PDB entry 3I63 | X-ray diffraction, 2.09 A resolution | chains A and C of the 4 polymer chains in the assembly

# Chain A
Molecule: Toluene-4-monooxygenase system protein A
From: Pseudomonas mendocina
Notes: EC 1.14.13.-
Reference sequence: Q6Q8Q7 (Q6Q8Q7_PSEME); residues 1-500 here = UniProt positions 1-500
Chain sequence (500 residues; numbered 1 to 500; the number before each row is that of its first residue):
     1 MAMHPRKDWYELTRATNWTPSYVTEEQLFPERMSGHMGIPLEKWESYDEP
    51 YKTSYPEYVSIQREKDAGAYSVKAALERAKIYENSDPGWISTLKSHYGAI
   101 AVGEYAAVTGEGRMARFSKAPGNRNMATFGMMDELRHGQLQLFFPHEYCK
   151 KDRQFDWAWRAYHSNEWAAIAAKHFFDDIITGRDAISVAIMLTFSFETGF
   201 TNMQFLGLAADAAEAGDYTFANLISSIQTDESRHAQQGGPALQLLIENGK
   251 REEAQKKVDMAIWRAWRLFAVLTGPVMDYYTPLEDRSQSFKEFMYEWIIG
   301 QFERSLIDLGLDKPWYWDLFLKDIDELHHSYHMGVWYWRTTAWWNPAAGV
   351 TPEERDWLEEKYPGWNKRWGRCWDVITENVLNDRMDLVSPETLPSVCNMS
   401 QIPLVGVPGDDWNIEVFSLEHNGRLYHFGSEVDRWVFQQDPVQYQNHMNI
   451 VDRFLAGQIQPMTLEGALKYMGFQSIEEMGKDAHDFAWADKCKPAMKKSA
Not modelled in the structure: 1, 493-500
Ion coordination: Fe ion site 1: Glu104, Glu134, His137 (together with hydrogen peroxide); Fe ion site 2: Glu134, Glu197, Glu231, His234 (together with hydrogen peroxide)
Small-molecule neighbours:
  - hydrogen peroxide (PEO), molecule 1: Ile100, Gly103, Glu104, Phe176, Phe196, Phe205
  - hydrogen peroxide (PEO), molecule 2: Glu104, Ala107, Glu134, His137, Glu197, Glu231

# Chain C
Molecule: Toluene-4-monooxygenase system protein B
From: Pseudomonas mendocina
Notes: EC 1.14.13.-
Reference sequence: Q00457 (TMOB_PSEME); residues 1-84 here = UniProt positions 1-84
Chain sequence (84 residues; numbered 1 to 84; the number before each row is that of its first residue):
     1 MSAFPVHAAFEKDFLVQLVVVDLNDSMDQVAEKVAYHCVNRRVAPREGVM
    51 RVRKHRSTELFPRDMTIAESGLNPTEVIDVVFEE
Not modelled in the structure: 1-2

# Interface between chain A and chain C
Residue-residue contacts - 65 pairs, chain A then chain C:
  Ser330(A) - Phe14(C)
  Met333(A) - Phe14(C)  hydrophobic
  Gly334(A) - Phe14(C)
  Tyr337(A) - Arg41(C)  hydrogen bond
  Tyr337(A) - Arg42(C)
  Trp338(A) - Leu15(C)  hydrophobic
  Trp338(A) - Gln17(C)
  Cys372(A) - Arg42(C)
  Val375(A) - Asn40(C)
  Val375(A) - Arg41(C)
  Val375(A) - Arg42(C)
  Val375(A) - Val43(C)
  Val375(A) - Ala44(C)
  Ile376(A) - Arg41(C)
  Asn379(A) - Asn40(C)
  Asp386(A) - Arg41(C)  hydrogen bond (backbone-side chain)
  Leu387(A) - Asn40(C)
  Leu387(A) - Arg41(C)
  Ser389(A) - Arg41(C)  hydrogen bond (backbone-side chain)
  Glu391(A) - Tyr36(C)  hydrogen bond
  Glu391(A) - Arg41(C)  salt bridge
  Thr392(A) - Gln17(C)
  Thr392(A) - Leu18(C)  hydrogen bond (side chain-backbone)
  Thr392(A) - His37(C)
  Leu393(A) - Gln17(C)
  Leu393(A) - Leu18(C)  hydrogen bond (backbone-backbone)
  Pro394(A) - Leu15(C)  hydrophobic
  Pro394(A) - Val16(C)
  Ser395(A) - His7(C)  hydrogen bond
  Ser395(A) - Val16(C)  hydrogen bond (side chain-backbone)
  Ser395(A) - Gln17(C)  hydrogen bond (side chain-backbone)
  Ser395(A) - Leu18(C)  hydrogen bond (side chain-backbone)
  Leu404(A) - Leu15(C)
  Leu404(A) - Val16(C)  hydrogen bond (backbone-backbone)
  Val405(A) - Phe14(C)
  Gly406(A) - Phe14(C)  hydrogen bond (backbone-backbone)
  Pro408(A) - Lys12(C)
  Pro408(A) - Asp13(C)
  Pro408(A) - Phe14(C)  hydrophobic
  Gly409(A) - Lys12(C)  hydrogen bond (backbone-backbone)
  Trp412(A) - Ala9(C)
  Trp412(A) - Phe10(C)
  Trp412(A) - Glu11(C)
  Trp412(A) - Lys12(C)
  Trp412(A) - Asp13(C)  hydrogen bond (side chain-backbone)
  Trp412(A) - Val81(C)  hydrophobic
  Asn413(A) - Arg56(C)
  Ile414(A) - Phe14(C)
  Ile414(A) - Leu15(C)
  Ile414(A) - Val16(C)  hydrophobic
  Ile414(A) - His55(C)  hydrogen bond (backbone-side chain)
  Ile414(A) - Arg56(C)  hydrogen bond (backbone-side chain)
  Glu415(A) - His55(C)
  Glu415(A) - Arg56(C)  salt bridge
  Val416(A) - Val16(C)  hydrophobic
  Val416(A) - His55(C)
  Val416(A) - Val77(C)  hydrophobic
  Leu425(A) - Thr75(C)
  Leu425(A) - Glu76(C)
  His427(A) - His7(C)
  His427(A) - Thr75(C)  hydrogen bond (side chain-backbone)
  His427(A) - Val77(C)
  Val451(A) - His7(C)
  Leu455(A) - Pro5(C)  hydrophobic
  Leu455(A) - Thr75(C)
Also at the interface, not in a pair above, chain A (36 interface residues in all): Arg371, Pro390, Val407, Ser418, Phe454
Also at the interface, not in a pair above, chain C (28 interface residues in all): Arg53, Pro74, Asp79

# Overview
The interface between chain A and chain C involves 36 residues on one side and 28 on the other; the contacts
include 17 hydrogen bonds and 2 salt bridges. Polar pairs include Glu391(A)-Arg41(C), Glu415(A)-Arg56(C) and
Tyr337(A)-Arg41(C). Ligands of chain A: hydrogen peroxide.
Here chain A is Toluene-4-monooxygenase system protein A and chain C is Toluene-4-monooxygenase system protein
B, both from Pseudomonas mendocina. Entry 3I63 (Peroxide Bound Toluene 4-Monooxygenase) was determined by
X-ray diffraction, deposited together with 3I5J.
